7CYC - chains A and B of the 3 polymer chains in the assembly; structure by electron microscopy, 3.21 A resolution.

# Chain A (and B)
Name: Spike glycoprotein
Organism: Human coronavirus 229E
Notes: chain B of this document is another copy of the same molecule, construct and numbering; everything in this record applies to it too
Reference sequence: P15423 (SPIKE_CVH22); residue numbers follow UniProt; this construct covers 1-1116
Amino-acid sequence (1116 residues; each row starts with the number of its first residue):
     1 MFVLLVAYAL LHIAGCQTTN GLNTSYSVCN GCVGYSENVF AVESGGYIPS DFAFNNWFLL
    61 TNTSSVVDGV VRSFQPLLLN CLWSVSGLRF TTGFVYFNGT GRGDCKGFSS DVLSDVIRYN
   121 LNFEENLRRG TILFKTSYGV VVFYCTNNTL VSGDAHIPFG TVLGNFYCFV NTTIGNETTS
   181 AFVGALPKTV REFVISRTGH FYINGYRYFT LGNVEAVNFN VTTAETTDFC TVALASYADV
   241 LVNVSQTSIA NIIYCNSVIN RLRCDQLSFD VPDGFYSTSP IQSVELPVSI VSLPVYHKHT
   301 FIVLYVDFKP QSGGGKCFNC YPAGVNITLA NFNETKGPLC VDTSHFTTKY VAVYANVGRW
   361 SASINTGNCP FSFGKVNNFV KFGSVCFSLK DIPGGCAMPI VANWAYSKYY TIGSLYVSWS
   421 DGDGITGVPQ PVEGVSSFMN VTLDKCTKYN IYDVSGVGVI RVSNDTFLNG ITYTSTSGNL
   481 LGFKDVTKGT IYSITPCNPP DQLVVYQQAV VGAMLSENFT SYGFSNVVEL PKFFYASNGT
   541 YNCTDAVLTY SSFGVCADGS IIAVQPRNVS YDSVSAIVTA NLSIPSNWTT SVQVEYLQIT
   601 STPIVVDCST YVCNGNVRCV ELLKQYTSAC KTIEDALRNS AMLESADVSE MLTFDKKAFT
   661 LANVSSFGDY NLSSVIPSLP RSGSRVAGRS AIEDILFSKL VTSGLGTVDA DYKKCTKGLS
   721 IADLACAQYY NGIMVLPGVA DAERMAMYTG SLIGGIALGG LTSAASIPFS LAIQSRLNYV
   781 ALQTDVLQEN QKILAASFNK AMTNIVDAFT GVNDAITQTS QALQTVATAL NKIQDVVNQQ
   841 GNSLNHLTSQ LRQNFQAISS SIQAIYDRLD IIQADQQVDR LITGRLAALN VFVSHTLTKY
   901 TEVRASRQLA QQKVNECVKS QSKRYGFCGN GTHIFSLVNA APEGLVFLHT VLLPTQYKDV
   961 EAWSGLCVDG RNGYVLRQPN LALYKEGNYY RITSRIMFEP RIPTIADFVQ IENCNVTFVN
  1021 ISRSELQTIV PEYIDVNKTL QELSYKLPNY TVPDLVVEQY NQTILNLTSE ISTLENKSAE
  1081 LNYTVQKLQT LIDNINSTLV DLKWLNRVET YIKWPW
Unresolved in the structure: 1-47, 156-164, 701-709, 811-819, 1034-1116
Sequence notes: variant Met642 (Arg in P15423), Arg681 (Thr in P15423), Ala765 (Val in P15423), Ser775 (Ala in P15423), Ile871 (Thr in P15423), Leu937 (Ile in P15423), Arg971 (Thr in P15423), Ile1005 (Met in P15423)
Cystine bridges: Cys81-Cys105, Cys145-Cys168, Cys317-Cys320, Cys369-Cys396, Cys608-Cys630, Cys715-Cys726, Cys917-Cys928
Glycans and other covalent adducts: N-acetylglucosamine (NAG) linked to Asn62, Asn98, Asn122, Asn171, Asn220, Asn243, Asn326, Asn440, Asn464, Asn518, Asn538, Asn542, Asn568, Asn581, Asn587, Asn663, Asn671, Asn930, Asn1015, Asn1020
Swiss-Prot annotation at these positions:
  - region: Ile753 to Ile773 (Fusion peptide)
  - natural variant: Asn98 (N98S: In strain: Isolate LRI 281), Asn120 (N120I: In strain: Isolate LRI 281), Leu127 to Arg128 (sequence variant, change not given here; In strain: Isolate A162), Asn176 (N176T: In strain: Isolate P100E), Thr210 (T210S: In strain: Isolate A162), Thr223 (T223N: In strain: Isolate A162), Asp228 to Phe229 (sequence variant, change not given here; In strain: Isolate A162), Cys230 (C230F: In strain: Isolate RW Stock, Isolate P11A and 3 more; C230L: In strain: Isolate LRI 281), Ser248 (S248A: In strain: Isolate A162), Asp270 (D270Y: In strain: Isolate P100E), Val295 (V295A: In strain: Isolate LRI 281), Thr300 (T300M: In strain: Isolate P100E), 31 further natural variant entries in UniProt
From the paper describing this entry:
  - conformationally variable residues (helix shift): Gln821 to Arg852

# Interface between chain A and chain B
Pairs across the interface - 120 pairs, chain A then chain B:
  Phe58(A) - Asn469(B)
  Ser64(A) - Thr472(B)  hydrogen bond (side chain-backbone)
  Ser64(A) - Tyr473(B)  hydrogen bond (side chain-backbone)
  Ser64(A) - Thr474(B)  hydrogen bond (side chain-backbone)
  Ser65(A) - Thr472(B)  hydrogen bond (backbone-backbone)
  Tyr167(A) - Tyr296(B)
  Phe182(A) - Val295(B)  hydrophobic
  Phe182(A) - Tyr296(B)
  Phe182(A) - Lys298(B)
  Val183(A) - Pro294(B)
  Val183(A) - Tyr296(B)
  Gly184(A) - Pro294(B)
  Gly184(A) - Val295(B)
  Gly184(A) - Tyr296(B)
  Ala185(A) - Pro294(B)  hydrogen bond (backbone-backbone)
  Lys188(A) - Thr487(B)
  Arg191(A) - Leu468(B)
  Asn204(A) - Asn469(B)
  Tyr206(A) - Ile471(B)  hydrophobic
  Tyr208(A) - Leu293(B)  hydrophobic
  Gln246(A) - Phe467(B)
  Gln246(A) - Asn469(B)
  Thr247(A) - Asn469(B)  hydrogen bond (backbone-side chain)
  Ser248(A) - Asn469(B)  hydrogen bond (backbone-side chain)
  Tyr410(A) - Gly337(B)
  Tyr410(A) - Pro338(B)
  Gly413(A) - Pro393(B)
  Pro603(A) - Tyr550(B)
  Asp607(A) - Ser277(B)  hydrogen bond
  Lys624(A) - Arg72(B)
  Lys624(A) - Phe74(B)
  Lys624(A) - Asp239(B)  salt bridge
  Thr627(A) - Leu267(B)
  Lys631(A) - Asp265(B)  salt bridge
  Lys631(A) - Gln266(B)  hydrogen bond
  Arg638(A) - Phe275(B)  hydrogen bond (side chain-backbone)
  Arg638(A) - Tyr276(B)
  Met642(A) - Thr549(B)
  Met642(A) - Tyr550(B)  hydrophobic
  Leu643(A) - Asp835(B)
  Ser645(A) - Tyr550(B)
  Ser645(A) - Ser551(B)
  Glu650(A) - Arg567(B)  salt bridge
  Phe654(A) - Arg567(B)  hydrogen bond (backbone-backbone)
  Phe654(A) - Val569(B)  hydrogen bond (backbone-backbone)
  Asp655(A) - Val569(B)
  Asp655(A) - Ser570(B)  hydrogen bond (side chain-backbone)
  Asp655(A) - Tyr571(B)
  Asp711(A) - Lys532(B)
  Lys713(A) - Ser516(B)
  Lys713(A) - Glu529(B)  salt bridge
  Lys713(A) - Phe534(B)
  Thr716(A) - Arg461(B)  hydrogen bond (backbone-side chain)
  Thr716(A) - Glu517(B)
  Lys717(A) - Arg461(B)
  Lys717(A) - Glu517(B)
  Gly718(A) - Arg461(B)  hydrogen bond (backbone-side chain)
  Leu719(A) - Ser463(B)  hydrogen bond (backbone-side chain)
  Ile721(A) - Asp465(B)
  Ile721(A) - Ser493(B)
  Tyr729(A) - Pro499(B)
  Tyr729(A) - Pro500(B)  hydrogen bond (side chain-backbone)
  Tyr730(A) - Pro496(B)  hydrophobic
  Asn731(A) - Ser477(B)
  Asn731(A) - Asn479(B)
  Met734(A) - Gln502(B)
  Leu736(A) - Tyr550(B)
  Pro737(A) - Tyr550(B)
  Gly738(A) - Ser551(B)
  Val739(A) - Ser551(B)
  Arg744(A) - Ser551(B)
  Arg744(A) - Pro566(B)
  Ser751(A) - Tyr571(B)  hydrogen bond (backbone-side chain)
  Leu752(A) - Tyr571(B)
  Gly755(A) - Ser573(B)
  Leu758(A) - Ser573(B)  hydrogen bond (backbone-side chain)
  Gly759(A) - Val574(B)
  Gly760(A) - Val574(B)
  Gly760(A) - Leu582(B)
  Leu761(A) - Asn581(B)
  Leu761(A) - Leu582(B)
  Thr762(A) - Asn581(B)  hydrogen bond (backbone-backbone)
  Thr762(A) - Leu582(B)
  Thr762(A) - Ser583(B)
  Ile767(A) - Ala576(B)  hydrophobic
  Leu771(A) - Val578(B)  hydrophobic
  Leu782(A) - Leu976(B)
  Leu782(A) - Arg977(B)
  Thr784(A) - Ile1011(B)
  Val786(A) - Asn1013(B)
  Leu851(A) - Ser477(B)
  Arg852(A) - Thr476(B)  hydrogen bond (side chain-backbone)
  Arg852(A) - Ser477(B)
  Gln863(A) - Lys448(B)
  Gln863(A) - Ser455(B)
  Asp867(A) - Lys375(B)
  Asp867(A) - Asn378(B)
  Arg868(A) - Pro370(B)
  Arg868(A) - Phe371(B)
  Arg868(A) - Ser372(B)  hydrogen bond (backbone-backbone)
  Leu869(A) - Pro370(B)
  Leu869(A) - Ser372(B)
  Asp870(A) - Thr366(B)
  Asp870(A) - Ser372(B)  hydrogen bond
  Gln873(A) - Gly367(B)  hydrogen bond (side chain-backbone)
  Asn890(A) - His846(B)  hydrogen bond
  Ser894(A) - His895(B)
  Leu897(A) - Gln839(B)
  Arg904(A) - Lys832(B)
  Gln912(A) - Arg924(B)  hydrogen bond
  Gln912(A) - Phe927(B)
  Asn915(A) - Tyr925(B)
  Asn915(A) - Gly926(B)
  Arg977(A) - Arg977(B)
  Arg991(A) - Glu1012(B)  salt bridge
  Pro1000(A) - Ile1011(B)
  Ile1002(A) - Gln1010(B)
  Ile1002(A) - Glu1012(B)
  Ala1006(A) - Arg977(B)  hydrogen bond (backbone-side chain)
  Asp1007(A) - Arg977(B)  salt bridge
Interface residues without a listed pair, chain A (102 interface residues in all): Cys320, Tyr416, Ser609, Asn614, Gly615, Glu621, Asn639, Leu652, Thr653, Tyr712, Ala722, Asp741, Met747, Ser775, Asn778, Thr848, Ser861, Ala864, His895, Thr901, Gln908, Arg924, Arg1001
Interface residues without a listed pair, chain B (100 interface residues in all): Ser279, Ile281, Thr335, Cys369, Val380, Val462, Asn464, Gly470, Leu481, Lys488, Asp501, Ser552, Asn568, Ser575, Asn831, Glu902, Leu909, Asp959, Pro979, Ala1006

# Overview
102 residues of chain A face 100 of chain B across their interface; the contacts include 27 hydrogen bonds and
6 salt bridges. Polar pairs include Lys624(A)-Asp239(B), Lys631(A)-Asp265(B) and Glu650(A)-Arg567(B).
N-acetylglucosamine is covalently linked to Asn62(A), Asn98(A), Asn122(A), Asn171(A), Asn220(A) and Asn243(A)
and 14 more. The paper reports conformational variability at Gln821(A).
Both chains are Spike glycoprotein (Human coronavirus 229E). Entry 7CYC (Cryo-EM structures of
Alphacoronavirus spike glycoprotein) was determined by electron microscopy (same publication as 7CYD).
